Entry 5O9E (X-ray diffraction, 1.88 A resolution); this record covers chains A and B.

== Chain A ==
Molecule: Putative U3 small nucleolar ribonucleoprotein
Organism: Chaetomium thermophilum (strain DSM 1495 / CBS 144.50 / IMI 039719)
UniProt: G0SE90 (G0SE90_CHATD); residue numbers follow UniProt; this construct covers 75-274
Amino-acid sequence (201 residues; row label = number of the first residue in the row):
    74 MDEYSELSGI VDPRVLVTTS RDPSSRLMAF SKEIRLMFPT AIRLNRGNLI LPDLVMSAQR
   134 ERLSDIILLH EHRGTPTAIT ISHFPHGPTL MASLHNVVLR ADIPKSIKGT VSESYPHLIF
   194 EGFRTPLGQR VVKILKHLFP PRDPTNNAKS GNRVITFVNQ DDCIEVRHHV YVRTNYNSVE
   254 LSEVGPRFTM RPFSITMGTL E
Construct notes: initiating methionine (74)

== Chain B ==
Molecule: Putative U3 small nucleolar ribonucleoprotein protein
Organism: Chaetomium thermophilum (strain DSM 1495 / CBS 144.50 / IMI 039719)
UniProt: G0S9I7 (G0S9I7_CHATD); residues 433-562 here = UniProt positions 433-562
Amino-acid sequence (131 residues; each row starts with the number of its first residue):
   432 MDADVERAEQ DVRRDLFDDL SEHEDSEDAL SDASAGDPKS RKSAHERRQA KIAEQIRKLE
   492 AELVAKRAWT LAGEATAADR PVNSLLGEDM EFDHVGKPVP VVTEEVSESI EELIKRRILA
   552 GEFDEVLRRR P
Disordered / not traced: 432-474, 507-514
Construct notes: initiating methionine (432)

== How chain A and chain B interact ==
Pairs across the interface (93; chain A residue first):
  Ser78(A) with Arg560(B), hydrogen bond (backbone-side chain)
  Glu79(A) with Arg560(B)
  Ser81(A) with Val557(B); Arg560(B), hydrogen bond (backbone-side chain)
  Gly82(A) with Val557(B); Leu558(B); Arg559(B), hydrogen bond (backbone-side chain); Arg560(B), hydrogen bond (backbone-backbone)
  Ile83(A) with Arg559(B); Arg560(B); Pro562(B)
  Asp85(A) with Arg559(B), salt bridge
  His168(A) with Val530(B)
  Asn169(A) with Val530(B); Pro531(B), hydrogen bond (side chain-backbone); Val532(B); Val533(B)
  His190(A) with Phe554(B); Glu556(B), salt bridge
  Leu191(A) with Phe554(B); Asp555(B), hydrogen bond (backbone-backbone); Glu556(B), hydrogen bond (backbone-side chain)
  Ile192(A) with Ile545(B), hydrophobic; Arg548(B); Asp555(B)
  Phe193(A) with Arg548(B), hydrogen bond (backbone-side chain); Asp555(B), hydrogen bond (backbone-side chain)
  Glu194(A) with Leu544(B); Arg548(B), salt bridge
  Arg197(A) with Ala506(B)
  Thr198(A) with Ala503(B); Gly504(B)
  Pro199(A) with Ala503(B); Ala506(B); Leu517(B)
  Leu200(A) with Trp500(B); Ala503(B), hydrogen bond (backbone-backbone); Met521(B), hydrophobic
  Lys209(A) with Asp555(B), hydrogen bond (side chain-backbone); Val557(B)
  His210(A) with Val557(B)
  Pro214(A) with Val557(B); Leu558(B); Arg559(B)
  Arg215(A) with Glu556(B), salt bridge; Val557(B), hydrogen bond (backbone-backbone); Leu558(B); Arg559(B), hydrogen bond (backbone-backbone)
  Asn220(A) with Glu556(B), hydrogen bond; Leu558(B)
  Ala221(A) with Gly552(B); Phe554(B)
  Val227(A) with Ile545(B), hydrophobic
  Thr229(A) with Ile545(B)
  Val231(A) with Leu544(B), hydrophobic
  Asp235(A) with His525(B), salt bridge; Lys528(B), salt bridge
  Glu238(A) with Val533(B); Ile541(B)
  Arg240(A) with Val533(B); Ser538(B), hydrogen bond; Ile541(B)
  His242(A) with Ile545(B)
  Tyr244(A) with Ile549(B), hydrophobic
  Arg246(A) with Ile549(B); Leu550(B)
  Asn250(A) with Leu550(B)
  Ser251(A) with Leu550(B)
  Val252(A) with Lys546(B)
  Leu254(A) with Glu542(B); Ile545(B), hydrophobic; Lys546(B); Ile549(B), hydrophobic
  Arg260(A) with Ser538(B)
  Thr262(A) with Val533(B)
  Arg264(A) with His525(B); Lys528(B), hydrogen bond (side chain-backbone); Val530(B)
  Pro265(A) with Trp500(B); His525(B), hydrogen bond (backbone-side chain)
  Phe266(A) with Trp500(B); Glu522(B); Phe523(B), hydrogen bond (backbone-backbone); His525(B)
  Ser267(A) with Trp500(B); Met521(B)
  Ile268(A) with Asp520(B); Met521(B), hydrogen bond (backbone-backbone)
  Thr269(A) with Asp520(B)
  Met270(A) with Leu517(B); Gly518(B); Glu519(B); Asp520(B), hydrogen bond (backbone-side chain)
Interface residues without a listed pair, chain A (55 interface residues in all): Leu80, Pro189, Arg203, Pro213, Asp216, Pro217, Lys222, Cys236, Tyr249, Glu256
Interface residues without a listed pair, chain B (39 interface residues in all): Glu505, Leu516, Pro529, Arg561
Interface features reported in the paper:
  - interface residues, chain B: Trp500(B), Ser515(B)

== Summary ==
55 residues of chain A face 39 of chain B across their interface, with 20 hydrogen bonds and 6 salt bridges.
Polar pairs include Asp85(A)-Arg559(B), His190(A)-Glu556(B) and Glu194(A)-Arg548(B). From the paper: interface
residues Trp500(B) and Ser515(B).
Here chain A is Putative U3 small nucleolar ribonucleoprotein and chain B is Putative U3 small nucleolar
ribonucleoprotein protein, both from Chaetomium thermophilum (strain DSM 1495 / CBS 144.50 / IMI 039719).
Entry 5O9E (Crystal structure of the Imp4-Mpp10 complex from Chaetomium thermophilum) was determined by X-ray
diffraction.
